Entry 8AVF (electron microscopy, 6.45 A resolution (low resolution: residue-level contacts below are approximate; hydrogen-bond / salt-bridge calls are withheld)); this record covers chains B and F of the 6 polymer chains in the assembly.

# Chain B (and F)
Protein: Leptin receptor
Organism: Homo sapiens
Notes: chain F of this document is another copy of the same molecule, construct and numbering; everything in this record applies to it too
Reference sequence: P48357 (LEPR_HUMAN); residues 22-839 here = UniProt positions 22-839
Sequence (868 residues; each row starts with the number of its first residue):
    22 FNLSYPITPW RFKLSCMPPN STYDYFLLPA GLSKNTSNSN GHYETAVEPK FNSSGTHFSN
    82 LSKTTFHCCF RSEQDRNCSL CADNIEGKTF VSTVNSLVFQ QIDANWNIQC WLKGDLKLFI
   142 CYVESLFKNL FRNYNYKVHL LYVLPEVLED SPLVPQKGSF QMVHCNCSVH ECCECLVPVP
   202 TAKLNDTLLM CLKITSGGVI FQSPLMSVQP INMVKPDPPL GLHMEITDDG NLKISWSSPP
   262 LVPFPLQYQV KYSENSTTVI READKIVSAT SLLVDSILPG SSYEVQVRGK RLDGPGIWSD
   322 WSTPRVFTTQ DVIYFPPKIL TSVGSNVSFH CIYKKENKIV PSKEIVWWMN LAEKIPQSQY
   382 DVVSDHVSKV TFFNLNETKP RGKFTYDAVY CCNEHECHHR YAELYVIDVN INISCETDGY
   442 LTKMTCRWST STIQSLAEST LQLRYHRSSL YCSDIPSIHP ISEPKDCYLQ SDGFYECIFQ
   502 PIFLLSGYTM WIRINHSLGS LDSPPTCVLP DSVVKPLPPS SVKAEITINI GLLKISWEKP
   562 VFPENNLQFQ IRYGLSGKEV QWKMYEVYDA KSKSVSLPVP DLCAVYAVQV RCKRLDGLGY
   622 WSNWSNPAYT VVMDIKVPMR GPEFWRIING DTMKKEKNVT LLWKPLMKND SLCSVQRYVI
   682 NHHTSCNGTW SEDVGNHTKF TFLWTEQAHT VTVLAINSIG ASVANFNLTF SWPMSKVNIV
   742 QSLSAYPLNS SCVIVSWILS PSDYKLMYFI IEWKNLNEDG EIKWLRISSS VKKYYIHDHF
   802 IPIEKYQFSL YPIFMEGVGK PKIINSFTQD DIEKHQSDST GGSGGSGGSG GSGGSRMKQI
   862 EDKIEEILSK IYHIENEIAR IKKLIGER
Unresolved in the structure: 22-235, 832-889
Construct notes: expression tag (840-889)
Cystine bridges: Cys352-Cys412, Cys413-Cys418, Cys436-Cys447, Cys473-Cys528, Cys488-Cys498, Cys604-Cys674
Curated features (UniProtKB/Swiss-Prot):
  - region: His467 to Glu484 (Leptin-binding)
  - motif: Trp622 to Ser626 (WSXWS motif)
  - glycosylation (N-linked (GlcNAc...) asparagine): Asn23, Asn41, Asn56, Asn73, Asn81, Asn98, Asn187, Asn206, Asn276, Asn347, Asn397, Asn516, Asn624, Asn659, Asn688, Asn697, Asn728, Asn750
  - natural variant: Tyr422 (Y422H: In LEPRD; uncertain significance), Cys604 (C604G: In LEPRD; uncertain significance), Leu786 (L786P: In LEPRD; uncertain significance)

# Chain B / chain F interface
Pairs across the interface - 14 pairs, chain B then chain F:
  Asn778(B) - Pro748(F)
  Asn778(B) - Leu749(F)
  Asn778(B) - Asn750(F)
  Asn778(B) - Pro803(F)
  Asn778(B) - Ile804(F)
  Glu779(B) - Leu749(F)
  Glu779(B) - Asn750(F)
  Glu779(B) - Ser751(F)
  Asp780(B) - Leu749(F)
  Asp780(B) - Asn750(F)
  Ile804(B) - Ile804(F)
  Glu805(B) - Pro803(F)
  Glu805(B) - Ile804(F)
  Lys806(B) - Ile804(F)
Interface residues without a listed pair, chain F (7 interface residues in all): Gln830

# Overview
6 residues of chain B and 7 residues of chain F are in contact.
Both chains are Leptin receptor (Homo sapiens). Entry 8AVF (Human leptin in complex with the human LEP-R
ectodomain fused to a C-terminal trimeric isoleucine GCN4 ...) was determined by electron microscopy together
with 7Z3Q, 7Z3R, 8AV2, 8AVB, 8AVC, 8AVD and 3 further entries from the same study.
